PDB entry 4OFR | X-ray diffraction, 2.26 A resolution | chains A and B

# Chain A
Name: Androgen receptor
Organism: Homo sapiens
Notes: fragment: ligand binding domain
UniProtKB: P10275 (ANDR_HUMAN); residues 670-919 here = UniProt positions 670-919
Sequence (250 residues; numbered 670 to 919; the number before each row is that of its first residue):
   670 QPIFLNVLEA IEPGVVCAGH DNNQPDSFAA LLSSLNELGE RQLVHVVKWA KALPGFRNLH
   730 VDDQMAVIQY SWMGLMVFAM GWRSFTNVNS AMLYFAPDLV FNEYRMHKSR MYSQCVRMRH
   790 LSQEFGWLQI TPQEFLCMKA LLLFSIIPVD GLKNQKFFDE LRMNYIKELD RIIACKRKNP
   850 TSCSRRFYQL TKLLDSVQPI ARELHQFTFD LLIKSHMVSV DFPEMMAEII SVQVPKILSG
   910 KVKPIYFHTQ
Not modelled in the structure: 670, 844-848, 919
Differences from the reference sequence: engineered mutation Ala760 (Arg in P10275)
Ligand contacts: 5-alpha-dihydrotestosterone (DHT): Leu701, Leu704, Asn705, Leu707, Gly708, Gln711, Trp741, Met742, Met745, Val746, Met749, Arg752, Phe764, Met780, Leu873, Phe876, Thr877, Leu880, Phe891, Met895
UniProt features mapped onto this chain:
  - natural variant: Val685 (V685I: In AIS), Leu701 (L701M: In AIS), Ser703 (S703A: In AIS), Val716 (V716M: In prostate cancer), Arg752 (W752R: In AIS; this construct carries the variant), Phe813 (L813F: In AIS; this construct carries the variant), Ile842 (I842S: In PAIS), Arg855 (R855K: In PAIS), Leu881 (L881Q: In prostate cancer), Val887 (M887V: In AIS; this construct carries the variant), Ile899 (I899T: In AIS)

# Chain B
Name: co-regulator peptide
Sequence (12 residues; row label = number of the first residue in the row; numbers below 1 keep their minus sign (Ala-1 is residue -1)):
    -1 ANSSFRDWYT SS
Not modelled in the structure: -1 to 0, 9-10

# Interface between chain A and chain B
Pairs across the interface (19):
  Val716(A) - Tyr7(B)  hydrophobic
  Lys720(A) - Tyr7(B)  hydrogen bond (side chain-backbone)
  Phe725(A) - Tyr7(B)
  Asp731(A) - Arg4(B)  salt bridge
  Gln733(A) - Tyr7(B)  hydrogen bond
  Met734(A) - Phe3(B)  hydrophobic
  Met734(A) - Arg4(B)
  Met734(A) - Tyr7(B)  hydrophobic
  Ile737(A) - Phe3(B)  hydrophobic
  Ile737(A) - Tyr7(B)  hydrophobic
  Gln738(A) - Phe3(B)
  Gln738(A) - Arg4(B)
  Glu893(A) - Ser2(B)
  Met894(A) - Ser2(B)
  Met894(A) - Trp6(B)
  Glu897(A) - Ser1(B)  hydrogen bond
  Glu897(A) - Ser2(B)  hydrogen bond (side chain-backbone)
  Glu897(A) - Phe3(B)  hydrogen bond (side chain-backbone)
  Ile898(A) - Phe3(B)  hydrophobic
Also at the interface, not in a pair above, chain A (15 interface residues in all): Leu712, Val730, Gln902

# In short
15 residues of chain A and 6 residues of chain B are in contact; the contacts include 5 hydrogen bonds and 1
salt bridge. Polar pairs include Asp731(A)-Arg4(B), Lys720(A)-Tyr7(B) and Gln733(A)-Tyr7(B). Bound to chain A:
5-alpha-dihydrotestosterone.
Here chain A is Androgen receptor (Homo sapiens) and chain B is co-regulator peptide. Entry 4OFR (Crystal
structure of AR-LBD bound with co-regulator peptide) was determined by X-ray diffraction (same publication as
4OED, 4OEY, 4OEZ, 4OFU, 4OH5, 4OH6 and 10 further entries).
